6F9E - chains C and E of the 12 polymer chains in the assembly; structure by electron microscopy, 13.30 A resolution (very low resolution: no residue pairs are listed; an interface is given only as per-side residue counts).

== Chain C (and E) ==
Molecule: Glycoprotein
Source organism: Rift valley fever virus
Notes: chain E of this document is another copy of the same molecule, construct and numbering; everything in this record applies to it too
UniProtKB: A2T085 (A2T085_RVFV); numbering as in UniProt (aligned over 154-469)
Sequence (316 residues; numbered 154 to 469; the number before each row is that of its first residue):
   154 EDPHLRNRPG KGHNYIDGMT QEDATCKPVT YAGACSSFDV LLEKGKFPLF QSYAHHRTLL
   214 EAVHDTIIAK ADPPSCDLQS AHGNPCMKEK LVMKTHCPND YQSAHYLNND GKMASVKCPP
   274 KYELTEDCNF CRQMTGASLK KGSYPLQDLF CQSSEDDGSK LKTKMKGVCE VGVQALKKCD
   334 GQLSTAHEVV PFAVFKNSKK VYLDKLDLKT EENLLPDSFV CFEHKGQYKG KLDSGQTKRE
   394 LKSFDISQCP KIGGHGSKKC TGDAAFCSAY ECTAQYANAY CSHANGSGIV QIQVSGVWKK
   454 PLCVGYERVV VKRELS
Disordered / not traced: 288-289, 380-392
Reported in the primary citation:
  - post-translational modification sites: Asn-438 (proposed by the authors, not directly observed)

== Interface between chain C and chain E ==
At this resolution (13 A) residue pairs are not listed: 14 residues of chain C and 15 of chain E lie at the interface.

== In short ==
The interface between chain C and chain E involves 14 residues on one side and 15 on the other. From the
paper: a modification site at Asn-438(C).
Chain C and chain E are both Glycoprotein (Rift valley fever virus); the structure, Model of the Rift Valley
fever virus glycoprotein hexamer type 3, was determined by electron microscopy (same publication as 6F8P,
6F9B, 6F9C, 6F9D and 6F9F).
